Entry 3QHW (X-ray diffraction, 1.91 A resolution); this record covers chains B and L of the 4 polymer chains in the assembly.

== Chain B ==
Name: Cyclin-A2
Organism: Mus musculus
Reference sequence: P51943 (CCNA2_MOUSE); residues 173-432 here correspond to UniProt positions 163-422 (UniProt number = residue number - 10)
Sequence (261 residues; each row starts with the number of its first residue):
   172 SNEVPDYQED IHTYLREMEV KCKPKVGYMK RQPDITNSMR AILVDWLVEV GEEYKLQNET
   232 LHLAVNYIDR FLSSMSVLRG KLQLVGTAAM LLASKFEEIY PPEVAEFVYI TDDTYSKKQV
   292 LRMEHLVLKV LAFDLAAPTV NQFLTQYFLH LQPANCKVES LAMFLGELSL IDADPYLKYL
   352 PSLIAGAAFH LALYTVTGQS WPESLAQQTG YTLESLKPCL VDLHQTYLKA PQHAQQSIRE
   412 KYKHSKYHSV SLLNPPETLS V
Construct notes: expression tag (172)
Residues lining bound ligands: (2R,3S)-1,4-dimercaptobutane-2,3-diol (DTU): Met189, Lys192, Cys193, Arg241, Asp305, Ala308

== Chain L ==
Name: CDK2 substrate peptide: PKTPKKAKKL
Sequence (10 residues; each row starts with the number of its first residue; numbers below 1 keep their minus sign (Pro-2 is residue -2)):
    -2 PKTPKKAKKL
Disordered / not traced: -2 to 3

== Interface between chain B and chain L ==
Pairs across the interface (14; chain B residue first):
  Leu214(B) - Leu7(L)  hydrophobic
  Trp217(B) - Lys5(L)
  Trp217(B) - Leu7(L)  hydrophobic
  Glu220(B) - Lys5(L)  salt bridge
  Gln254(B) - Lys5(L)  hydrogen bond (side chain-backbone)
  Gln254(B) - Lys6(L)
  Gln254(B) - Leu7(L)  hydrogen bond (side chain-backbone)
  Tyr280(B) - Ala4(L)
  Ile281(B) - Ala4(L)
  Ile281(B) - Lys5(L)  hydrogen bond (backbone-backbone)
  Thr282(B) - Lys5(L)
  Thr282(B) - Lys6(L)
  Asp283(B) - Ala4(L)
  Thr285(B) - Lys6(L)
Also at the interface, not in a pair above, chain B (10 interface residues in all): Ile213

== In short ==
Chain B and chain L form an interface of 10 and 4 residues respectively, with 3 hydrogen bonds and 1 salt
bridge. Among the polar pairs are Glu220(B)-Lys5(L), Gln254(B)-Lys5(L) and Gln254(B)-Leu7(L). Bound to chain
B: (2R,3S)-1,4-dimercaptobutane-2,3-diol.
Here chain B is Cyclin-A2 (Mus musculus) and chain L is CDK2 substrate peptide: PKTPKKAKKL. Entry 3QHW
(Structure of a pCDK2/CyclinA transition-state mimic) was determined by X-ray diffraction (same publication as
3QHR).
